Entry 8WPU (electron microscopy, 3.10 A resolution); this record covers chains B and A of the 6 polymer chains in the assembly.

== Chain B (and A) ==
Name: Extracellular calcium-sensing receptor, calcium-sensing receptor
Organism: Homo sapiens
Notes: chain A of this document is another copy of the same molecule, construct and numbering; everything in this record applies to it too
Reference sequence: P41180 (CASR_HUMAN); residue numbers follow UniProt; this construct covers 20-892
Chain sequence (1076 residues; row label = number of the first residue in the row; numbers below 1 keep their minus sign (Met-10 is residue -10)):
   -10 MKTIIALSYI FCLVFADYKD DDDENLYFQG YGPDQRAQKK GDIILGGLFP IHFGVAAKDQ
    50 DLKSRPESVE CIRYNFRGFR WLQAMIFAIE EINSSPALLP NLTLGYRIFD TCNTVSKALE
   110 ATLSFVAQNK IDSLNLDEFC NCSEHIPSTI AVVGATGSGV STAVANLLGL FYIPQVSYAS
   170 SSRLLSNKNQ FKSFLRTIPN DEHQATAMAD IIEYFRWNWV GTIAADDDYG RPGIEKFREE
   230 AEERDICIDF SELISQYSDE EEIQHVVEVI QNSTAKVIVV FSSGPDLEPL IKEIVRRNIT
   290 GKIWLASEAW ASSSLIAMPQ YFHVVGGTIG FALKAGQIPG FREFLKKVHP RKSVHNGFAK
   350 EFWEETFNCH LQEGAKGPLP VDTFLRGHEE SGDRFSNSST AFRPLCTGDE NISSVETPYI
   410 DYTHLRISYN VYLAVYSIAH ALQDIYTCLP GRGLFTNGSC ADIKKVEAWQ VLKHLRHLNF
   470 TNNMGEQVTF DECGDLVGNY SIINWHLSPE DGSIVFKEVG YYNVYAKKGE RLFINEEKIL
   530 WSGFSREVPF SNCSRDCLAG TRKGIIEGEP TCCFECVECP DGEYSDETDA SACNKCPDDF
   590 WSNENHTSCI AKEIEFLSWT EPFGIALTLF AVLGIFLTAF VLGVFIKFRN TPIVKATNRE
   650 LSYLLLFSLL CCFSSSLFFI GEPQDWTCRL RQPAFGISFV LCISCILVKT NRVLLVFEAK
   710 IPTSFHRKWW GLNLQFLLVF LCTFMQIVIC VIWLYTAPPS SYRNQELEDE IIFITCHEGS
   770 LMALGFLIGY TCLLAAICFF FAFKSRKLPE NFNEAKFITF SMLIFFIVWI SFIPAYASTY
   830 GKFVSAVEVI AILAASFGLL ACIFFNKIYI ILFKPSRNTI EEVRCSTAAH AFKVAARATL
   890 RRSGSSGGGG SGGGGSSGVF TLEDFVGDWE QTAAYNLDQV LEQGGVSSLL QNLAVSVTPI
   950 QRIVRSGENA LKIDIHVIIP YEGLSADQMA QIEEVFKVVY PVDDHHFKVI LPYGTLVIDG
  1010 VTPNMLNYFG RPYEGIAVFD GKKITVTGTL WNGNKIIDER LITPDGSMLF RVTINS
Not modelled in the structure: -10 to 19, 126-130, 362-390, 706-716, 873-1065 (chain A: -10 to 19, 127-130, 362-391, 710-718, 866-1065)
Construct notes: initiating methionine (-10); expression tag (-9 to 19)
Cystine bridges: Cys60-Cys101, Cys236-Cys561, Cys358-Cys395, Cys437-Cys449, Cys542-Cys562, Cys546-Cys565, Cys568-Cys582, Cys585-Cys598, Cys677-Cys765
Glycans and other covalent adducts: N-acetylglucosamine (NAG) linked to Asn261, Asn287, Asn468, Asn541, Asn594
Metal / ion sites: Ca2+ site 1 near Ser84 (its only coordinating residue here); Ca2+ site 2: Asp234 (shared with Gly557(A) of chain A); Ca2+ site 3: Gly557 (shared with Asp234(A) of chain A)
Residues lining bound ligands:
  - tryptophan (TRP): Arg66, Trp70, Thr145, Gly146, Ser147, Ala168, Ser169, Ser170, Tyr218, Ala298, Ile416
  - cinacalcet (YP4; N-[(1R)-1-(naphthalen-1-yl)ethyl]-3-[3-(trifluoromethyl)phenyl]propan-1-amine): Phe668, Gln681, Phe684, Gly685, Glu767, Leu770, Gly774, Leu776, Ile777, Thr780, Cys781, Trp818, Phe821, Tyr825, Glu837, Ile841

== Chain B / chain A interface ==
Contacting residue pairs (109):
  Tyr20(B) with Ser122(A), hydrogen bond (backbone-backbone); Leu123(A)
  Gln49(B) with Lys462(A)
  Asp50(B) with Trp458(A); Lys462(A), salt bridge; Arg465(A), salt bridge
  Leu51(B) with Leu443(A); Thr445(A); Lys462(A)
  Lys52(B) with Phe444(A); Thr445(A); Trp458(A)
  Ser53(B) with Trp458(A)
  Arg54(B) with Trp458(A)
  Pro55(B) with Tyr161(A), hydrophobic; Trp458(A)
  Val104(B) with Asn155(A); Gln179(A)
  Ser105(B) with Leu159(A)
  Leu108(B) with Asn155(A); Leu156(A), hydrophobic; Leu159(A), hydrophobic
  Glu109(B) with Leu123(A); Leu159(A)
  Leu112(B) with Leu112(A), hydrophobic; Leu123(A); Leu156(A), hydrophobic; Leu159(A), hydrophobic
  Ser122(B) with Glu109(A), hydrogen bond
  Leu123(B) with Tyr20(A), hydrophobic; Gly21(A); Glu109(A)
  Leu125(B) with Cys131(A)
  Cys131(B) with Leu125(A); Asp126(A); Cys131(A)
  Ser132(B) with Leu125(A), hydrogen bond (backbone-backbone)
  Ala152(B) with Asn155(A)
  Asn155(B) with Val104(A); Leu108(A)
  Leu156(B) with Leu112(A), hydrophobic
  Leu159(B) with Ser105(A); Leu108(A), hydrophobic; Glu109(A); Leu112(A), hydrophobic
  Tyr161(B) with Pro55(A), hydrophobic
  Arg172(B) with Asp215(A), salt bridge; Arg220(A); Leu242(A)
  Leu173(B) with Arg220(A)
  Asn178(B) with Tyr246(A)
  Gln179(B) with Val104(A)
  Asp215(B) with Arg172(A), salt bridge
  Arg220(B) with Arg172(A); Leu173(A)
  Glu224(B) with Glu224(A)
  Arg227(B) with Arg227(A)
  Asp234(B) with Gly557(A)
  Leu242(B) with Arg172(A)
  Tyr246(B) with Asn178(A)
  Phe444(B) with Leu51(A); Lys52(A)
  Thr445(B) with Lys52(A), hydrogen bond (backbone-backbone); Ser53(A)
  Glu456(B) with Arg54(A)
  Trp458(B) with Leu51(A); Ser53(A); Arg54(A); Pro55(A)
  Leu461(B) with Leu51(A), hydrophobic
  Lys462(B) with Leu51(A)
  Arg465(B) with Gln49(A), hydrogen bond (side chain-backbone); Leu51(A)
  Arg551(B) with Arg551(A)
  Lys552(B) with Ile554(A)
  Ile554(B) with Lys552(A); Ile554(A), hydrophobic; Ser580(A)
  Gly557(B) with Asp234(A)
  Glu558(B) with Thr560(A)
  Thr560(B) with Glu558(A); Pro559(A); Thr560(A)
  Pro569(B) with Pro569(A), hydrophobic
  Ser580(B) with Ile554(A)
  Phe612(B) with Ile822(A), hydrophobic; Pro823(A), hydrophobic
  Lys805(B) with Lys805(A)
  Phe809(B) with Lys805(A); Phe809(A), hydrophobic
  Ile813(B) with Phe809(A), hydrophobic; Leu812(A), hydrophobic
  Ile816(B) with Ile813(A), hydrophobic
  Val817(B) with Ile816(A), hydrophobic
  Ser820(B) with Ile816(A); Ser820(A)
  Pro823(B) with Phe821(A), hydrophobic
  Ala824(B) with Ser820(A); Phe821(A), hydrophobic
  Ser827(B) with Ala824(A); Thr828(A); Val836(A)
  Thr828(B) with Pro823(A); Ala824(A); Ser827(A)
  Tyr829(B) with Ser827(A)
  Phe832(B) with Pro823(A); Ser827(A)
  Val836(B) with Ser820(A)
Also at the interface, not in a pair above, chain B (77 interface residues in all): Gly21, Ser113, Ile135, Phe160, Asp217, Ser240, Leu443, Pro559, Phe563, Leu812, Ala826, Ala835, Ile839, Ala843
Also at the interface, not in a pair above, chain A (70 interface residues in all): Ser113, Ala152, Phe160, Asp217, Ser240, Val817, Ile819, Ala826, Phe832

== Summary ==
77 residues of chain B face 70 of chain A across their interface, with 5 hydrogen bonds and 4 salt bridges.
Polar pairs include Asp50(B)-Lys462(A), Asp50(B)-Arg465(A) and Arg172(B)-Asp215(A). Bound to chain B:
cinacalcet and tryptophan.
Both chains are Extracellular calcium-sensing receptor, calcium-sensing receptor (Homo sapiens). Entry 8WPU
(Human calcium-sensing receptor(CaSR) bound to cinacalcet in complex with Gq protein) was determined by
electron microscopy (same publication as 8WPG).
